PDB entry 8B4O | electron microscopy, 2.00 A resolution | chains B and A

[Chain B]
Protein: Cytochrome bd-type quinol oxidase subunit II
From: Corynebacterium glutamicum
Reference sequence: A0A1Q3DPF5 (A0A1Q3DPF5_CORGT); residue numbers follow UniProt; this construct covers 1-333
Amino-acid sequence (333 residues; numbered 1 to 333; the number before each row is that of its first residue):
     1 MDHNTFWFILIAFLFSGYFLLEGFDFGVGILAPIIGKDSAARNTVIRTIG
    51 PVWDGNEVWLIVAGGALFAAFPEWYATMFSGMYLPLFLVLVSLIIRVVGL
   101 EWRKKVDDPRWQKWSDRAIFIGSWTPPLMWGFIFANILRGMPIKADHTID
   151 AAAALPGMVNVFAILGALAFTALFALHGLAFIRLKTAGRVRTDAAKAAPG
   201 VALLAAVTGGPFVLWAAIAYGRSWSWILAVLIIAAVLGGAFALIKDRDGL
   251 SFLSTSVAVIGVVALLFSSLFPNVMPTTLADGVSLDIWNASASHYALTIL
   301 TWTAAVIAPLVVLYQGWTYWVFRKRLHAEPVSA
Not modelled in the structure: 331-333
Small-molecule neighbours: cis-heme d hydroxychlorin gamma-spirolactone (HDD): Asp54, Glu57, Val58, Ile61

[Chain A]
Protein: Cytochrome BD ubiquinol oxidase subunit I
From: Corynebacterium glutamicum
Reference sequence: Q9KWL8 (Q9KWL8_CORGT); numbering as in UniProt (aligned over 1-513)
Amino-acid sequence (513 residues; row label = number of the first residue in the row):
     1 MDVVDIARWQFGITTVYHFIFVPLTIGLAPLVAIMQTFWQVTGKEHWYRA
    51 TRFFGTVLLINFAVGVATGIVQEFQFGMNWSEYSRFVGDVFGGPLALEGL
   101 IAFFLESVFLGLWIFGWGKIPGWLHTASIWIVAIATNISAYFIIVANSFM
   151 QHPVGAEYNPETGRAELTDFWALLTNSTALAAFPHAVAGGFLTAGTFVLG
   201 ISGWWIIRAHRQAKKAEAEIESKHSMHRPALWVGWWTTVVSSVALFITGD
   251 TQAKLMFVQQPMKMASAESLCETATDPNFSILTIGTHNNCDTVTHLIDVP
   301 FVLPFLAEGKFTGVTLQGVNQLQAAAEQAYGPGNYSPNLFVTYWSFRAMI
   351 GLMLGSLAIAAIAWLLLRKKRTPTGKIARLFQIGSLIAIPFPFLANSAGW
   401 IFTEMGRQPWVVHPNPESAGDARTEMIRMTVDMGVSDHAPWQVWLTLIGF
   451 TILYLILFVVWVWLIRRAVLIGPPEEGAPSVEAKTGPATPIGSDMPMTPL
   501 QFTAAAPTTREKE
Not modelled in the structure: 213-221, 268-317, 502-513
Bound ions: cis-heme d hydroxychlorin gamma-spirolactone Fe near His18 (its only coordinating residue here); heme b/c Fe site 1: His185, Met349; heme b/c Fe site 2 near Glu404 (its only coordinating residue here)
Small-molecule neighbours:
  - cis-heme d hydroxychlorin gamma-spirolactone (HDD): Phe11, Thr15, His18, Phe19, Val22, Thr25, Ile26, Phe62, Gly65, Val66, Gly69, Ile70, Gln72, Glu73, Phe76, Phe103, Glu106, Ser107, Thr136, Ser139, Ala140, Ile143, Ile144, Ala186, Trp400
  - heme b/c (HEB), molecule 1: Arg8, Phe11, Gly12, Thr15, Val16, Phe19, Phe76, Trp80, Tyr83, Phe91, Ile143, Ala146, Asn147, Met150, Trp400, Ile401, Glu404, Met405, Arg407, Gln408, Val411, Val431
  - heme b/c (HEB), molecule 2: Phe19, Ala182, His185, Ala186, Gly189, Leu192, Leu245, Gly249, Gln252, Ala253, Met256, Gln260, Lys263, Phe346, Met349, Ile350, Met353, Pro392, Ala395, Asn396, Gly399, Trp400, Phe402, Thr403

[Chain B / chain A interface]
Residue-residue contacts (151; chain B residue first):
  Gly50(B) - Phe115(A)
  Pro51(B) - Gly111(A)
  Pro51(B) - Phe115(A)  hydrophobic
  Asp54(B) - Val66(A)
  Asp54(B) - Ser107(A)
  Gly55(B) - Phe104(A)
  Gly55(B) - Ser107(A)
  Glu57(B) - Val66(A)
  Glu57(B) - Ile70(A)
  Val58(B) - Gly99(A)
  Val58(B) - Phe103(A)
  Val58(B) - Phe104(A)  hydrophobic
  Val58(B) - Ser107(A)
  Trp59(B) - Phe104(A)
  Leu60(B) - Glu73(A)
  Leu60(B) - Phe74(A)  hydrophobic
  Ile61(B) - Glu73(A)
  Ile61(B) - Phe103(A)  hydrophobic
  Val62(B) - Gly99(A)
  Val62(B) - Leu100(A)
  Val62(B) - Phe104(A)  hydrophobic
  Gly65(B) - Gly92(A)
  Phe68(B) - Ser84(A)
  Phe68(B) - Gly88(A)
  Phe68(B) - Phe91(A)  hydrophobic
  Phe68(B) - Leu95(A)  hydrophobic
  Ala69(B) - Gly88(A)
  Ala69(B) - Gly92(A)
  Ala69(B) - Gly93(A)
  Pro72(B) - Ser84(A)
  Pro72(B) - Gly88(A)
  Pro72(B) - Asp89(A)
  Glu73(B) - Arg85(A)  salt bridge
  Tyr75(B) - Glu73(A)  hydrogen bond (side chain-backbone)
  Tyr75(B) - Phe74(A)
  Tyr75(B) - Phe76(A)
  Tyr75(B) - Gly77(A)
  Tyr75(B) - Ser84(A)
  Ala76(B) - Gly77(A)
  Ala76(B) - Ser81(A)
  Ala76(B) - Ser84(A)
  Ala76(B) - Arg85(A)
  Thr77(B) - Arg85(A)  hydrogen bond
  Phe79(B) - Phe74(A)  hydrophobic
  Phe79(B) - Gly77(A)
  Phe79(B) - Met78(A)
  Ser80(B) - Gly77(A)  hydrogen bond (side chain-backbone)
  Ser80(B) - Met78(A)  hydrogen bond (side chain-backbone)
  Ser80(B) - Ser81(A)
  Ser80(B) - Ser436(A)
  Ser80(B) - His438(A)  hydrogen bond (backbone-side chain)
  Tyr83(B) - Gln10(A)  hydrogen bond
  Tyr83(B) - Met78(A)
  Tyr83(B) - Asn79(A)  hydrogen bond
  Tyr83(B) - His438(A)
  Tyr83(B) - Gln442(A)
  Tyr83(B) - Val443(A)
  Tyr83(B) - Thr446(A)  hydrogen bond
  Leu84(B) - Trp441(A)  hydrophobic
  Leu84(B) - Gln442(A)
  Leu84(B) - Thr446(A)
  Leu86(B) - Met78(A)  hydrophobic
  Phe87(B) - Leu445(A)  hydrophobic
  Phe87(B) - Thr446(A)
  Phe87(B) - Phe450(A)  hydrophobic
  Leu90(B) - Ile70(A)  hydrophobic
  Leu90(B) - Phe74(A)  hydrophobic
  Leu90(B) - Met78(A)  hydrophobic
  Ile94(B) - Ala67(A)  hydrophobic
  Ile94(B) - Val71(A)  hydrophobic
  Ile94(B) - Phe450(A)  hydrophobic
  Ile94(B) - Leu453(A)  hydrophobic
  Ile94(B) - Tyr454(A)
  Ile94(B) - Leu457(A)  hydrophobic
  Ile95(B) - Leu453(A)  hydrophobic
  Val97(B) - Ala63(A)
  Val97(B) - Ala67(A)  hydrophobic
  Val97(B) - Ile70(A)  hydrophobic
  Val98(B) - Leu457(A)  hydrophobic
  Glu101(B) - Ala63(A)
  Trp102(B) - Ile60(A)
  Trp102(B) - Ala63(A)
  Trp102(B) - Val64(A)  hydrophobic
  Trp102(B) - Leu457(A)
  Trp102(B) - Val460(A)  hydrophobic
  Trp102(B) - Trp461(A)
  Trp102(B) - Leu464(A)
  Lys104(B) - Pro490(A)
  Lys104(B) - Ser493(A)
  Lys105(B) - Leu59(A)
  Lys105(B) - Leu464(A)
  Lys105(B) - Arg467(A)  hydrogen bond (backbone-side chain)
  Lys105(B) - Gly492(A)
  Val106(B) - Trp463(A)  hydrophobic
  Val106(B) - Leu464(A)  hydrophobic
  Val106(B) - Arg467(A)
  Val106(B) - Gly492(A)
  Val106(B) - Met495(A)
  Val106(B) - Pro496(A)
  Val106(B) - Met497(A)  hydrophobic
  Asp107(B) - Gly492(A)
  Asp107(B) - Ser493(A)
  Asp107(B) - Asp494(A)
  Asp107(B) - Met495(A)  hydrogen bond (backbone-backbone)
  Asp107(B) - Pro496(A)
  Asp108(B) - Pro496(A)
  Asp108(B) - Met497(A)
  Arg110(B) - Met497(A)  hydrogen bond
  Trp111(B) - Val460(A)  hydrophobic
  Trp111(B) - Trp463(A)  hydrophobic
  Trp111(B) - Leu464(A)  hydrophobic
  His147(B) - Arg85(A)  hydrogen bond (backbone-side chain)
  Thr148(B) - Glu82(A)
  Thr148(B) - Arg85(A)
  Ala151(B) - Gln442(A)  hydrogen bond (backbone-side chain)
  Ala152(B) - Ala439(A)  hydrophobic
  Leu155(B) - Gln442(A)
  Ser291(B) - Arg164(A)  hydrogen bond (backbone-side chain)
  Ala292(B) - Asp89(A)
  Ala292(B) - Arg164(A)
  Ser293(B) - Asp89(A)  hydrogen bond (backbone-side chain)
  Ser293(B) - Glu166(A)  hydrogen bond
  Tyr295(B) - Leu167(A)
  Tyr295(B) - Thr168(A)
  Tyr295(B) - Asp169(A)
  Tyr295(B) - Phe170(A)  hydrogen bond (side chain-backbone)
  Ala296(B) - Asp89(A)
  Ala296(B) - Leu167(A)  hydrophobic
  Ile299(B) - Phe170(A)  hydrophobic
  Thr303(B) - Leu97(A)
  Ile307(B) - Leu100(A)  hydrophobic
  Ile307(B) - Ile101(A)  hydrophobic
  Val311(B) - Leu100(A)
  Val311(B) - Phe104(A)  hydrophobic
  Tyr314(B) - Ile101(A)
  Tyr314(B) - Phe104(A)
  Tyr314(B) - Leu105(A)  hydrogen bond (side chain-backbone)
  Tyr314(B) - Val108(A)  hydrophobic
  Tyr314(B) - Phe109(A)  hydrophobic
  Gln315(B) - Phe104(A)
  Trp317(B) - Phe109(A)  hydrophobic
  Trp317(B) - Leu112(A)  hydrophobic
  Trp317(B) - Leu124(A)  hydrophobic
  Thr318(B) - Val108(A)
  Thr318(B) - Leu112(A)
  Val321(B) - Ile120(A)  hydrophobic
  Phe322(B) - Gly111(A)
  Phe322(B) - Leu112(A)  hydrophobic
  Phe322(B) - Phe115(A)  hydrophobic
  Phe322(B) - Gly116(A)
  Phe322(B) - Lys119(A)
Other interface residues (no listed pair), chain B (66 interface residues in all): Gly64, Ala66, Val91, Leu93, Asp150, Leu300, Ala304, Ala308
Other interface residues (no listed pair), chain A (77 interface residues in all): Phe62, Ala96, Ile114, Asp437, Gly449

[In short]
The interface between chain B and chain A involves 66 residues on one side and 77 on the other; the contacts
include 18 hydrogen bonds and 1 salt bridge. Among the polar pairs are Glu73(B)-Arg85(A), Tyr75(B)-Glu73(A)
and Thr77(B)-Arg85(A).
Here chain B is Cytochrome bd-type quinol oxidase subunit II and chain A is Cytochrome BD ubiquinol oxidase
subunit I, both from Corynebacterium glutamicum. Entry 8B4O (Cryo-EM structure of cytochrome bd oxidase from
C. glutamicum) was determined by electron microscopy.
